1XB0 - chains E and F of the 12 polymer chains in the assembly; structure by X-ray diffraction, 2.20 A resolution.

# Chain E (and F)
Molecule: Baculoviral IAP repeat-containing protein 8
Source organism: Homo sapiens
Notes: chain F of this document is another copy of the same molecule, construct and numbering; everything in this record applies to it too
UniProtKB: Q96P09 (BIRC8_HUMAN); residues 262-356 here correspond to UniProt positions 1-95 (UniProt number = residue number - 261)
Chain sequence (108 residues; row label = number of the first residue in the row):
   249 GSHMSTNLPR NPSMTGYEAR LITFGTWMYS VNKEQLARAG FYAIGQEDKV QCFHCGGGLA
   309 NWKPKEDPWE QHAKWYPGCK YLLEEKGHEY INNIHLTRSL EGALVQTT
Unresolved in the structure: 249-254, 348-356 (chain F: 249-253)
Sequence notes: cloning artifact (249-252)
Metal / ion sites: Zn2+ site 1: E266 (shared with 1 residue of chain A; H343(F) of chain F); Zn2+ site 2: C300, C303, H320, C327; Zn2+ site 3: H302, E332; Zn2+ site 4: E333, H336; Zn2+ site 5: H343 (shared with 1 residue of chain D)
Curated features (UniProtKB/Swiss-Prot):
  - binding site (Zn(2+)): C300, C303, H320, C327
What the authors report for this chain:
  - mutagenesis - P257A/P260A: decreased stability

# How chain E and chain F interact
Contacting residue pairs (21; chain E residue first):
  L256(E) - T254(F)
  S261(E) - Y324(F)
  T263(E) - Q354(F)
  G264(E) - P325(F)
  Y265(E) - Q354(F)
  Y265(E) - T355(F)
  Y265(E) - T356(F)
  E266(E) - K322(F)
  E266(E) - W323(F)
  E266(E) - H343(F)  salt bridge
  E266(E) - T356(F)
  A267(E) - W323(F)
  R268(E) - Q354(F)  hydrogen bond (side chain-backbone)
  I270(E) - W323(F)  hydrophobic
  R286(E) - T355(F)
  F301(E) - Q354(F)
  Y329(E) - Q354(F)
  Y329(E) - T355(F)
  E332(E) - Q354(F)  hydrogen bond
  E333(E) - Q354(F)  hydrogen bond
  E333(E) - T355(F)
Interface residues without a listed pair, chain F (11 interface residues in all): G326, L352

# Summary
14 residues of chain E and 11 residues of chain F are in contact; the contacts include 3 hydrogen bonds and 1
salt bridge. Among the polar pairs are E266(E)-H343(F), R268(E)-Q354(F) and E332(E)-Q354(F). Curated
annotation (UniProt) lists 4 Zn2+-binding residues on chain E. The paper reports that P257A/P260A of chain E
reduce stability.
Both chains are Baculoviral IAP repeat-containing protein 8 (Homo sapiens). Entry 1XB0 (Structure of the BIR
domain of IAP-like protein 2) was determined by X-ray diffraction together with 1XB1 from the same study.
